9D7G - chains B and F of the 6 polymer chains in the assembly; structure by electron microscopy, 3.58 A resolution.

[Chain B (and F)]
Molecule: Transmembrane protein gp41
From: Human immunodeficiency virus 1
Notes: chain F of this document is another copy of the same molecule, construct and numbering; everything in this record applies to it too
Amino-acid sequence (162 residues; each row starts with the number of its first residue):
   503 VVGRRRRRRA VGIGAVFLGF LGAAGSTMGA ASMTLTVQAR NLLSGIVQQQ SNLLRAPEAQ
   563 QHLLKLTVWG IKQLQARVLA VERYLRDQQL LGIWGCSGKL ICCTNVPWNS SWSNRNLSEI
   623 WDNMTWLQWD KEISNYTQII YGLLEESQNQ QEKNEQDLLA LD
Disordered / not traced: 503-519, 547-568, 664 (chain F: 503-520, 547-568, 664)
Disulfides: Cys-598/Cys-604
Glycans and other covalent adducts: N-acetylglucosamine (NAG) linked to Asn-611, Asn-637
Residues lining bound ligands: N-acetylglucosamine (NAG; 2-acetamido-2-deoxy-beta-D-glucopyranose): Gly-524, Gly-527, Ser-528

[Interface between chain B and chain F]
Contacting residue pairs - 26 pairs, chain B then chain F:
  Leu-576(B) / Leu-576(F)  hydrophobic
  Gln-577(B) / Leu-576(F)
  Gln-577(B) / Arg-579(F)  hydrogen bond
  Glu-584(B) / Leu-545(F)
  Glu-584(B) / Ser-546(F)
  Leu-587(B) / Leu-545(F)  hydrophobic
  Leu-587(B) / Tyr-586(F)  hydrophobic
  Leu-587(B) / Leu-587(F)  hydrophobic
  Arg-588(B) / Arg-542(F)
  Arg-588(B) / Leu-545(F)
  Arg-588(B) / Ser-546(F)  hydrogen bond (side chain-backbone)
  Gln-591(B) / Ala-541(F)  hydrogen bond (side chain-backbone)
  Gln-591(B) / Arg-542(F)
  Gln-591(B) / Leu-545(F)
  Gln-591(B) / Tyr-586(F)
  Gly-594(B) / Gly-600(F)
  Ile-595(B) / Arg-542(F)
  Glu-647(B) / Thr-538(F)  hydrogen bond
  Glu-647(B) / Arg-542(F)  salt bridge
  Asn-651(B) / Met-535(F)  hydrogen bond (side chain-backbone)
  Asn-651(B) / Thr-538(F)
  Glu-654(B) / Lys-601(F)
  Glu-654(B) / Leu-602(F)
  Glu-654(B) / Ile-603(F)
  Lys-655(B) / Met-535(F)
  Gln-658(B) / Ile-603(F)
Other interface residues (no listed pair), chain B (17 interface residues in all): Val-580, Leu-581, Val-583, Ser-599
Other interface residues (no listed pair), chain F (18 interface residues in all): Val-539, Val-580, Val-583, Cys-605

[Summary]
17 residues of chain B face 18 of chain F across their interface, with 5 hydrogen bonds and 1 salt bridge.
Polar contacts include Glu-647(B)/Arg-542(F), Gln-577(B)/Arg-579(F) and Arg-588(B)/Ser-546(F). Ligands of
chain B: N-acetylglucosamine. N-acetylglucosamine is covalently linked to Asn-611(B) and Asn-637(B).
Chain B and chain F are both Transmembrane protein gp41 (Human immunodeficiency virus 1); the structure, BG505
DS-SOSIP.664 apo structure from the CH103 KN cryo-EM dataset, was determined by electron microscopy together
with 9D7H, 9D7I, 9D7O and 9D7P from the same study.
